6DBR - chains A and G of the 8 polymer chains in the assembly; structure by electron microscopy, 4.00 A resolution.

[Chain A]
Protein: Recombination activating gene 1 - MBP chimera
From: Escherichia coli
Notes: EC 2.3.2.27
Reference sequence: chimeric construct of P0AEX9, O13033: residues -113 to 250 from P0AEX9 (MALE_ECOLI) positions 29-392 (UniProt number = residue number + 142); residues 271-1031 from O13033 positions 271-1031 (same numbers)
Sequence (1159 residues; row label = number of the first residue in the row; numbers below 1 keep their minus sign (Met-127 is residue -127)):
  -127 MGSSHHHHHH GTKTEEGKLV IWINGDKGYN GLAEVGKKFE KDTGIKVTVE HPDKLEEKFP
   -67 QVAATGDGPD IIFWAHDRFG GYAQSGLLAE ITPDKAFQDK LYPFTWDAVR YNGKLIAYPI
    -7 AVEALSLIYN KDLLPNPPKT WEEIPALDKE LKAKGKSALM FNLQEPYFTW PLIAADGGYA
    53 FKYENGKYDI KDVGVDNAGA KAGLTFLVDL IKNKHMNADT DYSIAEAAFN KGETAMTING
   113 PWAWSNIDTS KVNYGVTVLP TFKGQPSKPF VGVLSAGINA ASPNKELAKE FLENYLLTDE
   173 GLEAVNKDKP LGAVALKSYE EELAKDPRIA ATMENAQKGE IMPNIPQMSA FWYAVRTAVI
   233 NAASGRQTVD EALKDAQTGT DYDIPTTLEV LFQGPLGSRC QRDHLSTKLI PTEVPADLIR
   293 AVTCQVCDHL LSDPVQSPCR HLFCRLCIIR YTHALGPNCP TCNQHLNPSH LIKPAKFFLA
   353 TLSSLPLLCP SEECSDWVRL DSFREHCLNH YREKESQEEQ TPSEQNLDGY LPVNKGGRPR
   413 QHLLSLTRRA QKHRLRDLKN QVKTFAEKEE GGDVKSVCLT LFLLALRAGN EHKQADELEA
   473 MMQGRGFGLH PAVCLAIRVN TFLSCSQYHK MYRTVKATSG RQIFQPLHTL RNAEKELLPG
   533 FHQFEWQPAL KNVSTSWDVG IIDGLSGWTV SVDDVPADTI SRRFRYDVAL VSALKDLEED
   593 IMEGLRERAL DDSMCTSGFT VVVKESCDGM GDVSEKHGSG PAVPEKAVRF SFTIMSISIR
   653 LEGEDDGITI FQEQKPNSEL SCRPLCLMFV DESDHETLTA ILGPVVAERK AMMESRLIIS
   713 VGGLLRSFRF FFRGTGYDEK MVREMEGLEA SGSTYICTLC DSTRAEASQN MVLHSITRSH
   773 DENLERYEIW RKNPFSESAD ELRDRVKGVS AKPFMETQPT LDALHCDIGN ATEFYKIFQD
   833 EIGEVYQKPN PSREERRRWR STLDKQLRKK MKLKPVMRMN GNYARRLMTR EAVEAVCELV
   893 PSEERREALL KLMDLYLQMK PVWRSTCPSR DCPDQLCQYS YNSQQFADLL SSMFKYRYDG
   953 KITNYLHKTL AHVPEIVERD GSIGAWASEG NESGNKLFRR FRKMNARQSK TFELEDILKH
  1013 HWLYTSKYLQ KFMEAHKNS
Not modelled in the structure: -127 to 478, 1029-1031
Sequence notes: initiating methionine (-127); expression tag (-126 to -114); linker (251-270)
Metal / ion sites: Ca2+ site 1 near Asp620 (its only coordinating residue here); Ca2+ site 2: Asp620, Glu684; Zn2+: Cys749, Cys752, His959, His964
From the paper describing this entry:
  - catalytic residues: Asp620, Glu684, Asp730, Glu984
  - binding site for Forward strand of melted RSS substrate DNA (chain G): Arg999, Gln1000

[Chain G]
Molecule: Forward strand of melted RSS substrate DNA
Sequence (34 nucleotides; row label = number of the first residue in the row):
     1 GATCTGGCCT GTCTTACACA GTGGTAGTAC TCCA
Metal / ion sites: Ca2+ site 1: DA16, DC17 (shared with 1 residue of chain C); Ca2+ site 2: DC17 (shared with 2 residues of chain C)

[Chain A / chain G interface]
Pairs across the interface (12):
  Ser496(A) - DT22(G)  hydrogen bond to the phosphate
  Ser496(A) - DG23(G)  hydrogen bond to the phosphate
  Cys497(A) - DG23(G)  hydrogen bond to the phosphate
  Arg523(A) - DG24(G)  salt bridge to the phosphate
  Asn997(A) - DT22(G)  phosphate contact
  Asn997(A) - DG23(G)  hydrogen bond to the phosphate
  Ala998(A) - DT22(G)  sugar contact
  Arg999(A) - DG23(G)  sugar contact
  Arg999(A) - DG24(G)  sugar contact
  Gln1000(A) - DA20(G)  base contact
  Gln1000(A) - DG21(G)  base contact
  Lys1011(A) - DG24(G)  phosphate contact
Interface residues without a listed pair, chain A (13 interface residues in all): Gln499, His629, Met996, Asp1008, His1012
Interface residues without a listed pair, chain G (7 interface residues in all): DC19, DT25

[In short]
13 residues of chain A face 7 of chain G across their interface, with 4 hydrogen bonds and 1 salt bridge.
Polar contacts include Ser496(A)-DT22(G), Ser496(A)-DG23(G) and Cys497(A)-DG23(G). From the paper: catalytic
residues Asp620(A), Glu684(A) and Asp730(A) among others; a binding site for Forward strand of melted RSS
substrate DNA (chain G) at Arg999(A) and Gln1000(A).
Here chain A is Recombination activating gene 1 - MBP chimera (Escherichia coli) and chain G is Forward strand
of melted RSS substrate DNA. Entry 6DBR (Cryo-EM structure of RAG in complex with one melted RSS and one
unmelted RSS) was determined by electron microscopy (same publication as 6DBI, 6DBJ, 6DBL, 6DBO, 6DBQ, 6DBT
and 4 further entries).
